8VJI - chains b and g of the 14 polymer chains in the assembly; structure by electron microscopy, 3.30 A resolution.

== Chain b (and g) ==
Protein: Decorator protein D
From: Chivirus chi
Notes: chain g of this document is another copy of the same molecule, construct and numbering; everything in this record applies to it too
UniProt: M9NSZ8 (M9NSZ8_9CAUD); residues 1-139 here = UniProt positions 1-139
Amino-acid sequence (139 residues; row label = number of the first residue in the row):
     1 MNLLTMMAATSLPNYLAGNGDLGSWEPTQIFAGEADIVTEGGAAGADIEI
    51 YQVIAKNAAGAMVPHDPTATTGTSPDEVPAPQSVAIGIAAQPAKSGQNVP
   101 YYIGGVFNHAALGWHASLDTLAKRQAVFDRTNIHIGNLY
Disordered / not traced: 1-9, 71-76

== Interface between chain b and chain g ==
Contacting residue pairs - 15 pairs, chain b then chain g:
  D36(b) with D36(g)
  V38(b) with A35(g), hydrophobic
  E40(b) with Q125(g), hydrogen bond; H134(g), salt bridge; G136(g)
  K56(b) with Q125(g), hydrogen bond; D129(g), salt bridge
  A85(b) with R130(g), hydrogen bond (backbone-side chain)
  I86(b) with D129(g)
  I103(b) with H134(g)
  V127(b) with R130(g)
  R130(b) with R130(g)
  T131(b) with R130(g)
  N132(b) with T131(g); N132(g), hydrogen bond
Other interface residues (no listed pair), chain b (13 interface residues in all): V84, Y101
Other interface residues (no listed pair), chain g (12 interface residues in all): E34, V106, I135

== Overview ==
13 residues of chain b face 12 of chain g across their interface; the contacts include 4 hydrogen bonds and 2
salt bridges. Polar pairs include E40(b)-H134(g), K56(b)-D129(g) and E40(b)-Q125(g).
Chain b and chain g are both Decorator protein D (Chivirus chi); the structure, Cryo-EM of capsid of
bacteriophage Chi, was determined by electron microscopy together with 8VHX, 8VJA and 8VJH from the same
study.
